4GAG - chains H and P of the 3 polymer chains in the assembly; structure by X-ray diffraction, 1.80 A resolution.

# Chain H
Name: Neutralizing antibody AP33 heavy chain
Source organism: Mus musculus
Notes: antibody fragment or engineered binder
Amino-acid sequence (218 residues; each row starts with the number of its first residue; a row labelled like 82A-82C holds insertion residues (82A, then the next letters in order)):
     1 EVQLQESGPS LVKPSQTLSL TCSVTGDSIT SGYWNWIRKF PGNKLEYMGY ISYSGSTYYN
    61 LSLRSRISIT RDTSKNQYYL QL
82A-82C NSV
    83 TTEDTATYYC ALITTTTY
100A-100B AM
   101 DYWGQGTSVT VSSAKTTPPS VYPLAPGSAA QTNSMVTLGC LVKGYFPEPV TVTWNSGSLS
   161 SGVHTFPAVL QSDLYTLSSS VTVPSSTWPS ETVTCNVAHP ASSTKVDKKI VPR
Disordered / not traced: 127-132
Cystine bridges: Cys22-Cys92, Cys140-Cys195

# Chain P
Name: Genome polyprotein
Notes: EC 3.4.22.-; fragment: Residues 412-423 of HCV E2
UniProt: Q5EG65 (POLG_HCVGL); residues 412-423 here = UniProt positions 412-423
Amino-acid sequence (12 residues; each row starts with the number of its first residue):
   412 ELINTNGSWH VN
Modified / non-standard residues: Glu412 (pyroglutamic acid; PCA)
Curated features (UniProtKB/Swiss-Prot):
  - glycosylation (N-linked (GlcNAc...) asparagine): Asn417 (high mannose), Asn423 (high mannose)
Reported in the primary citation:
  - contacts within the chain: Ile414-His421 (backbone contact), Asn415-Gly418 (hydrogen bond), Thr416-Ser419 (backbone contact)
  - mutagenesis - N415D, N417S: decreased binding to AP33 (citing earlier work)
  - post-translational modification sites: Asn417, Asn423 (citing earlier work)

# Chain H / chain P interface
Pairs across the interface (13; chain H residue first):
  Tyr33(H) - Ile414(P)
  Tyr33(H) - Asn415(P)  hydrogen bond (side chain-backbone)
  Tyr33(H) - Trp420(P)  hydrophobic
  Tyr50(H) - Asn415(P)  hydrogen bond
  Tyr50(H) - Thr416(P)
  Tyr53(H) - Ile414(P)
  Tyr58(H) - Asn417(P)
  Tyr58(H) - Gly418(P)
  Thr97(H) - Glu412(P)
  Thr97(H) - Leu413(P)
  Tyr100(H) - Glu412(P)
  Tyr100(H) - Leu413(P)  hydrogen bond (side chain-backbone)
  Tyr100(H) - Trp420(P)  hydrophobic
Other interface residues (no listed pair), chain H (7 interface residues in all): Ile95
The authors on this interface:
  - pairs named by the authors: Leu413(P)-Tyr100(H) (hydrogen bond), Leu413(P)-Tyr33(H) (water-mediated contact), Asn415(P)-Tyr33(H) (hydrogen bond), Asn415(P)-Tyr50(H) (hydrogen bond), Trp420(P)-Tyr33(H) (hydrophobic contact), Trp420(P)-Tyr100(H) (hydrophobic contact)
  - epitope / paratope residues, chain P: Leu413(P), Asn415(P), Thr416(P), Trp420(P)
  - hot spots on chain P (mutagenesis) - L413A, N415A: decreased binding to AP33

# Overview
7 residues of chain H face 8 of chain P across their interface; the contacts include 3 hydrogen bonds. Polar
contacts include Tyr33(H)-Asn415(P), Tyr50(H)-Asn415(P) and Tyr100(H)-Leu413(P). The authors report hydrogen
bonds between Leu413(P) and Tyr100(H), Asn415(P) and Tyr33(H) and Asn415(P) and Tyr50(H); a water-mediated
contact between Leu413(P) and Tyr33(H); hydrophobic contacts between Trp420(P) and Tyr33(H) and Trp420(P) and
Tyr100(H). From the paper: N415D, N417S and L413A of chain P, among others, reduce binding to AP33;
epitope/paratope residues Leu413(P), Asn415(P) and Thr416(P) among others.
Here chain H is Neutralizing antibody AP33 heavy chain (Mus musculus) and chain P is Genome polyprotein. Entry
4GAG (Structure of the broadly neutralizing antibody AP33 in complex with its HCV epitope (E2 residues
412-423)) was determined by X-ray diffraction (same publication as 4GAJ and 4GAY).
